2O2Q - chains A and C of the 4 polymer chains in the assembly; structure by X-ray diffraction, 2.00 A resolution.

Chain A (and C):
Molecule: Formyltetrahydrofolate dehydrogenase
Organism: Rattus norvegicus
Notes: EC 1.5.1.6; fragment: C-terminal domain, residues 397-902; chain C of this document is another copy of the same molecule, construct and numbering; everything in this record applies to it too
UniProt: Q5HZB2 (Q5HZB2_RAT); numbering as in UniProt (aligned over 397-902)
Sequence (517 residues; numbered 386 to 902; the number before each row is that of its first residue):
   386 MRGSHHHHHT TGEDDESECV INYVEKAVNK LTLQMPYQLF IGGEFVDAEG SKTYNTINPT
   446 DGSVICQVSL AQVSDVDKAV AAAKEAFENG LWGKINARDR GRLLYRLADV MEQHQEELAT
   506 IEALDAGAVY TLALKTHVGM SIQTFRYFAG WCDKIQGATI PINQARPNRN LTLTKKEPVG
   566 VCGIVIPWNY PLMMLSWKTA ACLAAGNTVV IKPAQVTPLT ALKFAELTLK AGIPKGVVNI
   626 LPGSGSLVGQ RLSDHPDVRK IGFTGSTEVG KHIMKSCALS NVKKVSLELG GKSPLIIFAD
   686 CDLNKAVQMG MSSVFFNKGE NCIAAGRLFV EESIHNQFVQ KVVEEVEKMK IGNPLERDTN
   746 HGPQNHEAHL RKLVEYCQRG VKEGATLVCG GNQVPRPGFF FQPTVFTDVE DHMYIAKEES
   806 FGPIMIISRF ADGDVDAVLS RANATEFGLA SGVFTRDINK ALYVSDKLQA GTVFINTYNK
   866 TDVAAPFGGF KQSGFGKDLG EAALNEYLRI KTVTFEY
Not modelled in the structure: 386-404
Differences from the reference sequence: initiating methionine (386); cloning artifact (387-389, 395-396); expression tag (390-394)
Small-molecule neighbours: NADP (NAP; NADP nicotinamide-adenine-dinucleotide phosphate): Val570, Ile571, Pro572, Trp573, Asn574, Met579, Lys597, Pro598, Ala599, Gln600, Gly628, Ser629, Gly630, Ser631, Gly634, Gln635, Phe648, Thr649, Gly650, Ser651, Val654, His657, Ile658, Glu673, Leu674, Gly675, Gly676, Cys707, Glu804, Phe806, Leu834, Phe872

Chain A / chain C interface:
Residue-residue contacts - 46 pairs, chain A then chain C:
  Arg483(A) - Gln528(C)  hydrogen bond
  Arg483(A) - Asp867(C)  salt bridge
  Arg483(A) - Val868(C)
  Arg483(A) - Ala869(C)
  Arg487(A) - Tyr490(C)  hydrogen bond
  Arg487(A) - Glu497(C)  salt bridge
  Arg487(A) - Arg531(C)
  Tyr490(A) - Arg487(C)  hydrogen bond
  Tyr490(A) - Tyr490(C)
  Tyr490(A) - Gly535(C)
  Gln528(A) - Arg483(C)  hydrogen bond
  Arg531(A) - Arg487(C)
  Tyr532(A) - Asp538(C)
  Tyr532(A) - Lys539(C)  hydrogen bond (backbone-side chain)
  Gly535(A) - Tyr490(C)
  Gly535(A) - Lys539(C)
  Trp536(A) - Lys539(C)
  Asp538(A) - Tyr532(C)
  Asp538(A) - Ala869(C)
  Lys539(A) - Tyr532(C)  hydrogen bond (side chain-backbone)
  Lys539(A) - Gly535(C)
  Lys539(A) - Trp536(C)
  Gln541(A) - Glu886(C)
  Arg554(A) - Asp851(C)  salt bridge
  Arg554(A) - Lys852(C)
  Leu556(A) - Leu847(C)  hydrophobic
  Ile843(A) - Phe900(C)  hydrophobic
  Asn844(A) - Glu901(C)
  Asn844(A) - Tyr902(C)
  Leu847(A) - Leu556(C)  hydrophobic
  Leu847(A) - Phe900(C)  hydrophobic
  Leu847(A) - Tyr902(C)  hydrophobic
  Tyr848(A) - Tyr902(C)
  Asp851(A) - Arg554(C)  salt bridge
  Asp851(A) - Tyr902(C)  hydrogen bond
  Lys852(A) - Arg554(C)
  Asp867(A) - Arg483(C)  salt bridge
  Val868(A) - Arg483(C)
  Ala869(A) - Arg483(C)
  Phe900(A) - Ile843(C)  hydrophobic
  Phe900(A) - Leu847(C)  hydrophobic
  Glu901(A) - Asn844(C)
  Tyr902(A) - Asn844(C)
  Tyr902(A) - Leu847(C)  hydrophobic
  Tyr902(A) - Tyr848(C)
  Tyr902(A) - Asp851(C)  hydrogen bond
Also at the interface, not in a pair above, chain A (28 interface residues in all): Asp494, Glu497, Glu886
Also at the interface, not in a pair above, chain C (28 interface residues in all): Asp494, Gln541

Overview:
The chain A/chain C interface involves 28 residues from each chain, with 8 hydrogen bonds and 5 salt bridges.
Polar contacts include Arg483(A)-Asp867(C), Arg487(A)-Glu497(C) and Arg554(A)-Asp851(C). Bound to chain A:
NADP.
Chain A and chain C are both Formyltetrahydrofolate dehydrogenase (Rattus norvegicus); the structure, Crystal
structure of the C-terminal domain of rat 10'formyltetrahydrofolate dehydrogenase in complex with NADP, was
determined by X-ray diffraction (same publication as 2O2P and 2O2R).
